PDB entry 4PDZ | X-ray diffraction, 1.73 A resolution | chains A and B

[Chain A (and B)]
Name: Protein S100-B
Organism: Bos taurus
Notes: chain B of this document is another copy of the same molecule, construct and numbering; everything in this record applies to it too
UniProt: P02638 (S100B_BOVIN); residues 0-91 here correspond to UniProt positions 1-92 (UniProt number = residue number + 1)
Chain sequence (92 residues; each row starts with the number of its first residue; numbering starts at 0):
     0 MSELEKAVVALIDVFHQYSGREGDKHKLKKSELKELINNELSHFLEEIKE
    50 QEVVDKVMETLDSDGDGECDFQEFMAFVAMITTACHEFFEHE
Disordered / not traced: 90-91 (chain B: 0, 90-91)
Metal / ion sites: Ca2+ site 1: Ser18, Glu21, Asp23, Lys26, Glu31; Ca2+ site 2: Asp61, Asp63, Asp65, Glu67, Glu72
Residues lining bound ligands: chelerythrine (CTI; 1,2-dimethoxy-12-methyl[1,3]benzodioxolo[5,6-c]phenanthridin-12-ium): Met0, Val7, Val8, Ile11
UniProt features mapped onto this chain:
  - binding site (Zn(2+)): His15, His25, His85, His90
  - binding site (Ca(2+)): Ser18, Glu21, Asp23, Asp61, Asp63, Asp65, Glu67, Glu72
  - modified residue: Ser1 (N-acetylserine)
From the paper describing this entry:
  - binding site for chelerythrine: Val7, Val8, Ile11, Phe43, Ile80, Ala83, Cys84, Phe88
  - conformationally variable residues (side-chain flip): His15

[Interface between chain A and chain B]
Contacting residue pairs - 45 pairs, chain A then chain B:
  Met0(A) - Phe43(B)  hydrophobic
  Ser1(A) - Glu39(B)  hydrogen bond (side chain-backbone)
  Leu3(A) - Leu10(B)  hydrophobic
  Leu3(A) - Leu35(B)  hydrophobic
  Leu3(A) - Leu40(B)  hydrophobic
  Leu3(A) - Phe73(B)  hydrophobic
  Glu4(A) - Glu39(B)
  Glu4(A) - Leu40(B)
  Glu4(A) - Ser41(B)  hydrogen bond (side chain-backbone)
  Glu4(A) - His42(B)  salt bridge
  Glu4(A) - Phe43(B)
  Ala6(A) - Ala6(B)
  Ala6(A) - Ala9(B)  hydrophobic
  Val7(A) - Thr81(B)
  Val8(A) - Phe43(B)  hydrophobic
  Leu10(A) - Leu3(B)  hydrophobic
  Ile11(A) - Thr81(B)
  Ile11(A) - Cys84(B)  hydrophobic
  Phe14(A) - His85(B)
  His25(A) - Glu89(B)  salt bridge
  Leu35(A) - Leu3(B)  hydrophobic
  Glu39(A) - Ser1(B)  hydrogen bond (backbone-side chain)
  Glu39(A) - Glu4(B)
  Leu40(A) - Leu3(B)  hydrophobic
  Leu40(A) - Glu4(B)
  Ser41(A) - Glu4(B)  hydrogen bond (backbone-side chain)
  His42(A) - Glu4(B)  salt bridge
  Phe43(A) - Glu4(B)
  Phe43(A) - Val7(B)  hydrophobic
  Phe70(A) - Thr81(B)
  Phe70(A) - Thr82(B)
  Phe70(A) - His85(B)
  Met74(A) - Ala78(B)  hydrophobic
  Met74(A) - Thr81(B)  hydrogen bond
  Thr81(A) - Val7(B)
  Thr81(A) - Ile11(B)
  Thr81(A) - Phe70(B)
  Thr81(A) - Met74(B)
  Thr82(A) - Phe70(B)
  Cys84(A) - Ile11(B)  hydrophobic
  His85(A) - Phe14(B)
  His85(A) - Phe70(B)
  Glu89(A) - His15(B)  salt bridge
  Glu89(A) - Ser18(B)
  Glu89(A) - His25(B)  salt bridge
Also at the interface, not in a pair above, chain A (31 interface residues in all): Glu2, Ala9, Val13, Asn38, Phe73, Val77, Ala78
Also at the interface, not in a pair above, chain B (34 interface residues in all): Glu2, Val8, Val13, Lys24, Val77, Ile80, Phe88

[Summary]
Chain A and chain B form an interface of 31 and 34 residues respectively; the contacts include 5 hydrogen
bonds and 5 salt bridges. Among the polar pairs are Glu4(A)-His42(B), His25(A)-Glu89(B) and Glu89(A)-His15(B).
Ligands of chain A: chelerythrine. The paper reports a binding site for chelerythrine at Val7(A), Val8(A) and
Ile11(A) among others; conformational variability at His15(A).
Both chains are Protein S100-B (Bos taurus). Entry 4PDZ (Crystal Structure of Calcium-loaded S100B bound to
SBi4172) was determined by X-ray diffraction (same publication as 4PE0, 4PE1, 4PE4 and 4PE7).
